PDB entry 1L4Z | X-ray diffraction, 2.80 A resolution | chains A and B

# Chain A
Protein: Plasminogen
Organism: Homo sapiens
Notes: EC 3.4.21.7; fragment: Catalytic domain, Residues 544-791
Reference sequence: P00747 (PLMN_HUMAN); residues 544-791 here correspond to UniProt positions 563-810 (UniProt number = residue number + 19)
Chain sequence (248 residues; numbered 544 to 791; the number before each row is that of its first residue):
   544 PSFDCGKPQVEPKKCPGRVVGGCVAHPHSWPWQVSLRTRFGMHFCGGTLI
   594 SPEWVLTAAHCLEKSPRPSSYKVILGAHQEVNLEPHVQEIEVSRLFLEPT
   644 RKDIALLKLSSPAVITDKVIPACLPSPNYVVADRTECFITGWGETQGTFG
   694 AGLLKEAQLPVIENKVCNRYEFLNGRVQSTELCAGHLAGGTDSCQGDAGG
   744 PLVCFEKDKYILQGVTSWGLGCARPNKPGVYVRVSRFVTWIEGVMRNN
Construct notes: engineered mutation Ala-741 (Ser760 in P00747)
Disulfides: Cys-548/Cys-666, Cys-558/Cys-566, Cys-588/Cys-604, Cys-680/Cys-747, Cys-710/Cys-726, Cys-737/Cys-765
Bound ions: Cd2+ site 1 near His-569 (its only coordinating residue here); Cd2+ site 2: His-571, Glu-627; Cd2+ site 3: His-603, Glu-606; Cd2+ site 4: Glu-606, Asp-646
Curated features (UniProtKB/Swiss-Prot):
  - active site (Charge relay system): His-603, Asp-646
  - site: Arg-561, Val-562 (Cleavage)
  - modified residue (Phosphoserine): Ser-578, Ser-669

# Chain B
Protein: Streptokinase
Organism: Streptococcus dysgalactiae subsp. equisimilis
Notes: fragment: N terminal alpha domain, Residues 0-147
Reference sequence: P00779 (STRP_STREQ); residue numbers follow UniProt; this construct covers 1-45, 58-147
Chain sequence (136 residues; numbered 0 to 147; 12 numbers in that range are skipped by the numbering (no residue carries them; nothing is unmodelled there); the number before each row is that of its first residue; numbering starts at 0):
     0 MIAGPEALLDRPSVNNSQLVVSVAGTVEGTNQDISLKFFEIDLTSR
    58 PASKPFATDSGAMPHKLEKADLLKAIQEQLIANVHSNDDYFEVIDFASDA
   108 TITDRNGKVYFADKDGSVTLPTQPVQEFLLSGHVRVRPYK
Not modelled in the structure: 58-68
Construct notes: initiating methionine (0); engineered mutation Ala-6 (Trp in P00779)
Bound ions: Cd2+ site 1 near Ser-21 (its only coordinating residue here); Cd2+ site 2: Asp-32, His-140

# How chain A and chain B interact
Residue-residue contacts - 28 pairs, chain A then chain B:
  Gly-560(A) / Asn-30(B)
  Arg-561(A) / Asn-30(B)
  Val-562(A) / Asn-30(B)
  Val-563(A) / Thr-25(B)
  Val-563(A) / Asp-106(B)
  Val-563(A) / His-140(B)
  Gly-564(A) / Ser-105(B)
  Asn-625(A) / Lys-121(B)
  Thr-688(A) / Phe-118(B)
  Gln-689(A) / Thr-108(B)  hydrogen bond (backbone-side chain)
  Gln-689(A) / Val-116(B)
  Gly-690(A) / Ser-105(B)
  Gly-690(A) / Ala-107(B)
  Gly-690(A) / Thr-108(B)
  Gly-690(A) / Phe-118(B)
  Thr-691(A) / Ala-107(B)  hydrogen bond (backbone-backbone)
  Thr-691(A) / Thr-108(B)
  Thr-691(A) / Ile-109(B)  hydrogen bond (side chain-backbone)
  Thr-691(A) / Val-116(B)
  Thr-691(A) / Tyr-117(B)  hydrogen bond (side chain-backbone)
  Thr-691(A) / Phe-118(B)
  Thr-691(A) / Ala-119(B)  hydrogen bond (backbone-backbone)
  Thr-691(A) / Val-125(B)
  Phe-692(A) / Lys-76(B)
  Phe-692(A) / Phe-103(B)  hydrophobic
  Phe-692(A) / Ala-107(B)  hydrophobic
  Ala-694(A) / Phe-118(B)  hydrophobic
  Lys-698(A) / Ser-105(B)
Also at the interface, not in a pair above, chain A (14 interface residues in all): Gly-565
Also at the interface, not in a pair above, chain B (19 interface residues in all): Leu-79, Ala-104, Gly-123

# Summary
14 residues of chain A and 19 residues of chain B are in contact, with 5 hydrogen bonds. Among the polar pairs
are Gln-689(A)/Thr-108(B), Thr-691(A)/Ile-109(B) and Thr-691(A)/Tyr-117(B). Glu-606(A) and Asp-646(A)
coordinate Cd2+ site 4. UniProt lists active-site residues His-603(A) and Asp-646(A) on chain A.
Here chain A is Plasminogen (Homo sapiens) and chain B is Streptokinase (Streptococcus dysgalactiae subsp.
equisimilis). Entry 1L4Z (X-ray crystal structure of the complex of microplasminogen with alpha domain of
streptokinase in the presence ...) was determined by X-ray diffraction (same publication as 1L4D).
